PDB entry 5W83 | X-ray diffraction, 1.55 A resolution | chains A and B

[Chain A]
Name: 26S proteasome regulatory subunit RPN8
From: Saccharomyces cerevisiae (strain ATCC 204508 / S288c)
UniProtKB: Q08723 (RPN8_YEAST); residue numbers follow UniProt; this construct covers 1-338
Amino-acid sequence (338 residues; row label = number of the first residue in the row):
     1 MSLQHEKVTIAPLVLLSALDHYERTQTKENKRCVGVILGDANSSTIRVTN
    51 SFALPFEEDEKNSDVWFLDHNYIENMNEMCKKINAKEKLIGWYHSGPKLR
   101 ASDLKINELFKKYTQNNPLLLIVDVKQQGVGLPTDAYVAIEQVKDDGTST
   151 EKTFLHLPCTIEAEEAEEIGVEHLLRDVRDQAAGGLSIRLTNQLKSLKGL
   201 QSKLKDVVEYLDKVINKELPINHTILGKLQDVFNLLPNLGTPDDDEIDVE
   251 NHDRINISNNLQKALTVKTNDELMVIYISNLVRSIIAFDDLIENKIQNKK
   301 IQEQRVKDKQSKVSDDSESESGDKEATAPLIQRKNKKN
Disordered / not traced: 1-2, 144-145, 178-338
UniProt features mapped onto this chain:
  - modified residue: Ser2 (N-acetylserine), Ser314 (Phosphoserine), Ser317 (Phosphoserine), Ser319 (Phosphoserine), Thr327 (Phosphothreonine)

[Chain B]
Name: Ubiquitin carboxyl-terminal hydrolase RPN11
From: Saccharomyces cerevisiae (strain ATCC 204508 / S288c)
Notes: EC 3.4.19.12
UniProtKB: P43588 (RPN11_YEAST); numbering as in UniProt (aligned over 1-222)
Amino-acid sequence (222 residues; row label = number of the first residue in the row):
     1 MERLQRLMMNSKVGSADTGRDDTKETVYISSIALLKMLKHGRAGVPMEVM
    51 GLMLGEFVDDYTVNVVDVFAMPQSGTGVSVEAVDDVFQAKMMDMLKQTGR
   101 DQMVVGWYHSHPGFGCWLSSVDVNTQKSFEQLNSRAVAVVVDPIQSVKGK
   151 VVIDAFRLIDTGALINNLEPRQTTSNTGLLNKANIQALIHGLNRHYYSLN
   201 IDYHKTAKETKMLMNLHKEQWQ
Disordered / not traced: 1-23, 75-81, 161-194
UniProt features mapped onto this chain:
  - motif: His109 to Asp122 (JAMM motif)
  - binding site (Zn(2+)): His109, His111, Asp122
  - modified residue: Met1 (N-acetylmethionine)
  - natural variant: Lys208 (K208Q: In strain: NRRL Y-53)
  - mutagenesis: His109 (H109A: Stabilizes ubiquitin pathway substrates; when associated wirh Ala-111), His111 (H111A: Stabilizes ubiquitin pathway substrates; when associated wirh Ala-109)
Ion coordination: Zn2+: Glu48, His109, His111, Asp122

[Chain A / chain B interface]
Contacting residue pairs (76; chain A residue first):
  Leu13(A) - Lys39(B)
  Leu15(A) - Met212(B)
  Leu15(A) - Leu216(B)  hydrophobic
  Leu16(A) - Ile32(B)  hydrophobic
  Leu16(A) - Leu35(B)  hydrophobic
  Leu16(A) - Glu209(B)
  Leu16(A) - Met212(B)
  Leu16(A) - Leu213(B)  hydrophobic
  Ser17(A) - Ile32(B)
  Leu19(A) - Glu209(B)
  Asp20(A) - Ile32(B)
  Asp20(A) - Arg100(B)  salt bridge
  Glu23(A) - Lys208(B)  salt bridge
  Arg24(A) - Thr98(B)  hydrogen bond (side chain-backbone)
  Arg24(A) - Gly99(B)
  Arg24(A) - Arg100(B)
  Thr25(A) - Thr98(B)
  Thr49(A) - Lys39(B)  hydrogen bond (backbone-side chain)
  Asn50(A) - Lys39(B)
  Ala53(A) - Thr98(B)
  Leu54(A) - Thr98(B)
  Pro55(A) - Thr98(B)
  Tyr72(A) - Met94(B)  hydrogen bond (side chain-backbone)
  Tyr72(A) - Gln97(B)
  Tyr72(A) - Thr98(B)
  Asn75(A) - Lys90(B)  hydrogen bond (backbone-side chain)
  Asn75(A) - Met94(B)
  Met76(A) - Met91(B)  hydrophobic
  Met76(A) - Met94(B)  hydrophobic
  Met79(A) - Phe87(B)  hydrophobic
  Met79(A) - Lys90(B)
  Met79(A) - Met91(B)  hydrophobic
  Met79(A) - Met94(B)  hydrophobic
  Lys82(A) - Pro72(B)
  Ile83(A) - Ala70(B)
  Ile83(A) - Met71(B)
  Ile83(A) - Pro72(B)
  Glu87(A) - Lys39(B)  salt bridge
  Gln127(A) - Lys211(B)
  Gln128(A) - Lys211(B)  hydrogen bond (backbone-side chain)
  Gly129(A) - Asn215(B)
  Gly131(A) - Asn215(B)  hydrogen bond (backbone-side chain)
  Gly131(A) - Glu219(B)
  Leu132(A) - Glu219(B)
  Ile161(A) - Leu216(B)  hydrophobic
  Ile161(A) - Gln220(B)
  Glu162(A) - Gln220(B)
  Glu164(A) - Arg42(B)  salt bridge
  Glu165(A) - Val147(B)
  Ala166(A) - Leu38(B)
  Ala166(A) - Arg42(B)
  Ala166(A) - Val147(B)
  Glu167(A) - Leu35(B)
  Glu168(A) - His217(B)
  Glu168(A) - Gln220(B)  hydrogen bond
  Glu168(A) - Trp221(B)  hydrogen bond
  Ile169(A) - Ser146(B)
  Ile169(A) - Gly149(B)
  Ile169(A) - Lys150(B)
  Ile169(A) - Val151(B)
  Gly170(A) - Leu34(B)
  Gly170(A) - Leu35(B)
  Gly170(A) - Leu38(B)
  Val171(A) - Leu35(B)
  His173(A) - Val151(B)
  His173(A) - Tyr203(B)  hydrogen bond
  Leu174(A) - Ser31(B)
  Leu174(A) - Leu34(B)  hydrophobic
  Leu174(A) - Tyr203(B)  hydrophobic
  Leu174(A) - Lys205(B)  hydrogen bond (backbone-side chain)
  Leu175(A) - Leu213(B)  hydrophobic
  Leu175(A) - Met214(B)
  Leu175(A) - His217(B)
  Arg176(A) - Gly149(B)  hydrogen bond (side chain-backbone)
  Asp177(A) - Tyr203(B)
  Asp177(A) - Lys205(B)  salt bridge
Other interface residues (no listed pair), chain A (47 interface residues in all): Pro12, His21, Asn84, Pro133, Ala163, Glu172
Other interface residues (no listed pair), chain B (45 interface residues in all): Lys36, His40, Ala43, Asp67, Leu95, Pro143, Asp202, Thr210

[In short]
The interface between chain A and chain B involves 47 residues on one side and 45 on the other; the contacts
include 11 hydrogen bonds and 5 salt bridges. Among the polar pairs are Asp20(A)-Arg100(B), Glu23(A)-Lys208(B)
and Glu87(A)-Lys39(B).
Chain A is 26S proteasome regulatory subunit RPN8 and chain B is Ubiquitin carboxyl-terminal hydrolase RPN11,
both from Saccharomyces cerevisiae (strain ATCC 204508 / S288c); the structure, Rpn8/Rpn11 dimer complex, was
determined by X-ray diffraction.
